Entry 5FGA (X-ray diffraction, 2.70 A resolution); this record covers chains M and b of the 28 polymer chains in the assembly.

[Chain M]
Protein: Proteasome subunit beta type-7
From: Saccharomyces cerevisiae S288c
Notes: EC 3.4.25.1
UniProt: P30657 (PSB7_YEAST); residues -12 to 233 here correspond to UniProt positions 21-266 (UniProt number = residue number + 33)
Amino-acid sequence (246 residues; each row starts with the number of its first residue; numbers below 1 keep their minus sign (Thr-12 is residue -12)):
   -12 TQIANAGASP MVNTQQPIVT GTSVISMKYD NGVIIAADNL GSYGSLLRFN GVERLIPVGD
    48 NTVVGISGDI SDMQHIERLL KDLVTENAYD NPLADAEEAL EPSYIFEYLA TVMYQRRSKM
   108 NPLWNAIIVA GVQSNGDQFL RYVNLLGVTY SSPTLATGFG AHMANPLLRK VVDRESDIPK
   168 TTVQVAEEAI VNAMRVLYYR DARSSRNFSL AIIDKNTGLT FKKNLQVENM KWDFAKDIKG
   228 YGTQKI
Unresolved in the structure: -12 to 0

[Chain b]
Protein: Proteasome subunit beta type-1
From: Saccharomyces cerevisiae S288c
Notes: EC 3.4.25.1
UniProt: P38624 (PSB1_YEAST); residues 1-196 here correspond to UniProt positions 20-215 (UniProt number = residue number + 19)
Amino-acid sequence (196 residues; each row starts with the number of its first residue):
     1 TSIMAVTFKD GVILGADSRT TTGAYIANRV TDKLTRVHDK IWCCRSGSAA DTQAIADIVQ
    61 YHLELYTSQY GTPSTETAAS VFKELCYENK DNLTAGIIVA GYDDKNKGEV YTIPLGGSVH
   121 KLPYAIAGSG STFIYGYCDK NFRENMSKEE TVDFIKHSLS QAIKWDGSSG GVIRMVVLTA
   181 AGVERLIFYP DEYEQL
Swiss-Prot annotation at these positions:
  - active site: Thr1 (Nucleophile)
What the authors report for this chain:
  - catalytic residues: Lys33 (proposed by the authors, not directly observed)

[How chain M and chain b interact]
Pairs across the interface (61; chain M residue first):
  Ser32(M) - Trp165(b)
  Ser32(M) - Asp166(b)
  Ser32(M) - Gly167(b)  hydrogen bond (backbone-backbone)
  Leu33(M) - Phe133(b)  hydrophobic
  Leu33(M) - Trp165(b)
  Leu34(M) - Lys164(b)
  Leu34(M) - Trp165(b)  hydrogen bond (backbone-backbone)
  Leu34(M) - Gly167(b)
  Arg35(M) - Trp165(b)
  Phe146(M) - Ala24(b)  hydrophobic
  Phe146(M) - Tyr25(b)
  Tyr185(M) - Glu194(b)  hydrogen bond
  Tyr186(M) - Ile26(b)
  Tyr186(M) - Arg29(b)
  Arg187(M) - Ala24(b)
  Arg187(M) - Tyr25(b)
  Arg187(M) - Ile26(b)  hydrogen bond (backbone-backbone)
  Arg187(M) - Ala27(b)  hydrogen bond (side chain-backbone)
  Arg187(M) - Asn28(b)
  Arg187(M) - Arg29(b)
  Asp188(M) - Ala24(b)
  Asp188(M) - Ile26(b)
  Ala189(M) - Arg19(b)
  Ala189(M) - Thr21(b)
  Ala189(M) - Ala24(b)  hydrogen bond (backbone-backbone)
  Ala189(M) - Ile26(b)
  Ala189(M) - Gly167(b)
  Arg190(M) - Ala24(b)
  Arg193(M) - Asp191(b)  salt bridge
  Arg193(M) - Glu194(b)  salt bridge
  Lys218(M) - Arg29(b)  hydrogen bond (backbone-side chain)
  Trp219(M) - Arg29(b)
  Trp219(M) - Gly171(b)
  Trp219(M) - Val172(b)  hydrophobic
  Trp219(M) - Tyr189(b)
  Trp219(M) - Pro190(b)
  Asp220(M) - Tyr189(b)  hydrogen bond
  Phe221(M) - Arg29(b)
  Phe221(M) - Val30(b)  hydrophobic
  Ala222(M) - Val30(b)  hydrophobic
  Ala222(M) - Arg174(b)  hydrogen bond (backbone-side chain)
  Ala222(M) - Ile187(b)  hydrophobic
  Lys223(M) - Ile187(b)
  Lys223(M) - Tyr189(b)
  Ile225(M) - Val30(b)  hydrophobic
  Ile225(M) - Arg174(b)
  Lys226(M) - Asp32(b)
  Lys226(M) - Arg185(b)
  Gly227(M) - Asp32(b)  hydrogen bond (backbone-side chain)
  Tyr228(M) - Thr35(b)
  Tyr228(M) - Arg45(b)
  Tyr228(M) - Gln53(b)  hydrogen bond (side chain-backbone)
  Tyr228(M) - Ala56(b)
  Tyr228(M) - Asp57(b)  hydrogen bond
  Gln231(M) - Leu34(b)
  Gln231(M) - Thr35(b)
  Gln231(M) - Arg36(b)  hydrogen bond (side chain-backbone)
  Gln231(M) - Trp42(b)
  Gln231(M) - Arg185(b)
  Ile233(M) - Trp42(b)
  Ile233(M) - Arg185(b)  hydrogen bond (backbone-side chain)
Interface residues without a listed pair, chain M (27 interface residues in all): Asn37, Met150, Met217
Interface residues without a listed pair, chain b (35 interface residues in all): Ile163, Ser168, Val183

[Summary]
The interface between chain M and chain b involves 27 residues on one side and 35 on the other, with 14
hydrogen bonds and 2 salt bridges. Among the polar pairs are Arg193(M)-Asp191(b), Arg193(M)-Glu194(b) and
Tyr185(M)-Glu194(b). From UniProt: active-site residue Thr1(b) on chain b. The paper reports the catalytic
residue Lys33(b).
Here chain M is Proteasome subunit beta type-7 and chain b is Proteasome subunit beta type-1, both from
Saccharomyces cerevisiae S288c. Entry 5FGA (Yeast 20S proteasome beta5-K33A mutant (propeptide expressed in
trans)) was determined by X-ray diffraction together with 5CZ4, 5CZ5, 5CZ6, 5CZ7, 5CZ8, 5CZ9 and 16 further
entries from the same study.
